PDB entry 8YJV | electron microscopy, 3.51 A resolution | chains D and E of the 8 polymer chains in the assembly

Chain D:
Protein: Flap endonuclease 1
From: Homo sapiens
Notes: EC 3.1.-.-
UniProtKB: P39748 (FEN1_HUMAN); residue numbers follow UniProt; this construct covers 1-380
Sequence (380 residues; numbered 1 to 380; the number before each row is that of its first residue):
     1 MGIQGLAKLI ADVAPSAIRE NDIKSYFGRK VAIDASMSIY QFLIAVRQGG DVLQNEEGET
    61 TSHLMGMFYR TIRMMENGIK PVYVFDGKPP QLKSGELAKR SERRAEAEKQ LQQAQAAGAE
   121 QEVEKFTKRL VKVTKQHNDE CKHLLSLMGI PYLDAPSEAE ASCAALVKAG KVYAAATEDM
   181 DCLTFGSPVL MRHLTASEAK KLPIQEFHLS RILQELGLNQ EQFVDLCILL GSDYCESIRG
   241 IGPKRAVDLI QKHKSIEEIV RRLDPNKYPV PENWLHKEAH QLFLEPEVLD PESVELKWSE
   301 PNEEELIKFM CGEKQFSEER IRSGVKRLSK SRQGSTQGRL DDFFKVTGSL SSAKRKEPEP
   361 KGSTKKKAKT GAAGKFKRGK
Disordered / not traced: 1, 355-380
UniProt features mapped onto this chain:
  - region: Thr-336 to Phe-344 (Interaction with PCNA)
  - binding site (Mg(2+)): Asp-34, Asp-86, Glu-158, Glu-160, Asp-179, Asp-181, Asp-233
  - binding site (DNA): Arg-47, Arg-70, Glu-158, Gly-231, Asp-233
  - modified residue: Arg-19 (Symmetric dimethylarginine), Lys-80 (N6-acetyllysine), Arg-100 (Symmetric dimethylarginine), Arg-104 (Symmetric dimethylarginine), Ser-187 (Phosphoserine), Arg-192 (Symmetric dimethylarginine), Ser-197 (Phosphoserine), Ser-255 (Phosphoserine), Ser-293 (Phosphoserine), Ser-335 (Phosphoserine), Thr-336 (Phosphothreonine), Lys-354 (N6-acetyllysine), Thr-364 (Phosphothreonine), Lys-375 (N6-acetyllysine), Lys-377 (N6-acetyllysine), Lys-380 (N6-acetyllysine)
  - mutagenesis: Arg-29 (R29A: No significant effect on exonuclease activity or flap endonuclease activity), Asp-34 (D34A: Loss of flap endonuclease activity but substrate binding activity is retained), Arg-47 (R47A: Significantly reduced exonuclease activity and reduced substrate binding. The positions of the cleavage sites are also shifted), Arg-70 (R70A: Loss of exonuclease activity and reduced endonuclease activity. Reduced substrate binding), Arg-73 (R73A: No significant effect on exonuclease activity or flap endonuclease activity), Lys-80 (K80A: No significant effect on exonuclease activity or flap endonuclease activity), Asp-86 (D86A: Loss of flap endonuclease activity but substrate binding activity is retained), Arg-103 (R103A: No effect on flap endonuclease activity or substrate binding), Glu-158 (E158A: Loss of flap endonuclease activity and substrate binding), Asp-179 (D179A: No effect on flap endonuclease activity or substrate binding), Asp-181 (D181A: Loss of flap endonuclease activity but substrate binding activity is retained), Ser-187 (S187A: Fails to translocate from nucleoli to the nuclear plasma; S187D: Diminishes nucleolar localization), 3 further mutagenesis entries in UniProt

Chain E:
Molecule: parent strand DNA
From: Homo sapiens
Sequence (31 nucleotides; row label = number of the first residue in the row):
     1 ATTTTAATAT TAAATTTTTA ATAAAAAAAA A

How chain D and chain E interact:
Contacting residue pairs (38; chain D residue first):
  Gln-41(D) / DA12(E)  base contact
  Phe-42(D) / DA14(E)  phosphate contact
  Ile-44(D) / DA12(E)  base contact
  Ala-45(D) / DA12(E)  sugar contact
  Ala-45(D) / DA13(E)  phosphate contact
  Val-46(D) / DA13(E)  base contact
  Tyr-69(D) / DA14(E)  phosphate contact
  Tyr-69(D) / DT15(E)  sugar contact
  Arg-70(D) / DA13(E)  phosphate contact
  Arg-70(D) / DA14(E)  salt bridge to the phosphate
  Arg-73(D) / DT15(E)  salt bridge to the phosphate
  Lys-125(D) / DT10(E)  salt bridge to the phosphate
  Lys-125(D) / DT11(E)  phosphate contact
  Arg-129(D) / DT11(E)  base contact
  Arg-129(D) / DA12(E)  base contact
  Thr-195(D) / DA13(E)  phosphate contact
  Thr-195(D) / DA14(E)  phosphate contact
  Ala-196(D) / DA14(E)  phosphate contact
  Ser-197(D) / DA14(E)  hydrogen bond to the phosphate
  Ser-197(D) / DT15(E)  phosphate contact
  Glu-198(D) / DT15(E)  hydrogen bond to the phosphate
  Ile-238(D) / DA6(E)  phosphate contact
  Arg-239(D) / DA6(E)  hydrogen bond to the phosphate
  Arg-239(D) / DA7(E)  salt bridge to the phosphate
  Gly-240(D) / DT5(E)  sugar contact
  Gly-240(D) / DA6(E)  hydrogen bond to the phosphate
  Ile-241(D) / DT5(E)  phosphate contact
  Ile-241(D) / DA6(E)  hydrogen bond to the phosphate
  Gly-242(D) / DT5(E)  hydrogen bond to the phosphate
  Pro-243(D) / DT5(E)  phosphate contact
  Lys-244(D) / DT4(E)  phosphate contact
  Lys-244(D) / DT5(E)  phosphate contact
  Arg-245(D) / DT4(E)  hydrogen bond to the phosphate
  Arg-245(D) / DT5(E)  salt bridge to the phosphate
  Arg-320(D) / DT15(E)  sugar contact
  Arg-320(D) / DT16(E)  hydrogen bond to the sugar
  Ser-323(D) / DT16(E)  phosphate contact
  Arg-327(D) / DT15(E)  salt bridge to the phosphate
Interface residues without a listed pair, chain D (29 interface residues in all): Gln-4, Tyr-40, Arg-47, Gly-66

Summary:
29 residues of chain D and 11 residues of chain E are in contact, with 8 hydrogen bonds and 6 salt bridges.
Polar pairs include Arg-320(D)/DT16(E), Ser-197(D)/DA14(E) and Glu-198(D)/DT15(E). UniProt lists 7
Mg2+-binding residues, 5 DNA-binding residues and 15 mutagenesis sites on chain D.
Here chain D is Flap endonuclease 1 and chain E is parent strand DNA, both from Homo sapiens. Entry 8YJV
(Structure of the human endogenous PCNA-FEN1 complex - State G) was determined by electron microscopy (same
publication as 8YJH, 8YJL, 8YJQ, 8YJR, 8YJS, 8YJU, 8YJW and 8YJZ).
